PDB entry 9FGG | electron microscopy, 2.60 A resolution | chains A and G of the 6 polymer chains in the assembly

# Chain A
Name: Gamma-aminobutyric acid receptor subunit alpha-1
Organism: Homo sapiens
UniProt: P14867 (GBRA1_HUMAN); residues 1-429 here correspond to UniProt positions 28-456 (UniProt number = residue number + 27)
Sequence (464 residues; row label = number of the first residue in the row; numbers below 1 keep their minus sign (Met-34 is residue -34)):
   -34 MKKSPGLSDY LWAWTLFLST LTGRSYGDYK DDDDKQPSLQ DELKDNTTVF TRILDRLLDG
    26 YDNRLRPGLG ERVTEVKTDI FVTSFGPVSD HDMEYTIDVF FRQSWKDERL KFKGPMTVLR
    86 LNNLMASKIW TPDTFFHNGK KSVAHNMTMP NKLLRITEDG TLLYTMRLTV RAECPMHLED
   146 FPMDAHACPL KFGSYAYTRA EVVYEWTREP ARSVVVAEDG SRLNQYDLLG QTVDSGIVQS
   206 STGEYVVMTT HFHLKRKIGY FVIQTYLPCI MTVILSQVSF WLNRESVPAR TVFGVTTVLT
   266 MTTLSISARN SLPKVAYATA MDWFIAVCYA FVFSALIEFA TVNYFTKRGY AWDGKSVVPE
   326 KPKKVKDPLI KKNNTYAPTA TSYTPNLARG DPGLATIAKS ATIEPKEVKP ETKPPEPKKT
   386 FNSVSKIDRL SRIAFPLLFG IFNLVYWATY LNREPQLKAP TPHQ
Not modelled in the structure: -34 to 11, 319-383, 417-429
Construct notes: initiating methionine (-34); expression tag (-33 to 0)
Disulfides: Cys139-Cys153
Covalent attachments: glycan linked to Asn111
Small-molecule neighbours:
  - gamma-amino-butanoic acid (ABU): Phe65, Arg67, Leu118, Thr130
  - PIO ([(2R)-2-octanoyloxy-3-[oxidanyl-[(1R,2R,3S,4R,5R,6S)-2,3,6-tris(oxidanyl)-4,5-diphosphonooxy-cyclohexyl]oxy-phosphoryl]oxy-propyl] octanoate): Arg249, Ser299, Glu303, Thr306, Phe310, Lys312, Arg313, Phe386, Asn387, Ser388, Val389, Ser390, Lys391, Ile392, Leu395
  - Etomidate (V8D): Ile228, Gln229, Leu232, Pro233, Met236
Swiss-Prot annotation at these positions:
  - binding site (4-aminobutanoate): Arg67, Thr130
  - binding site (3alpha-hydroxy-5alpha-pregnan-11,20-dione): Trp246
  - glycosylation (N-linked (GlcNAc...) asparagine): Asn11, Asn111

# Chain G
Name: Megabody-38
Organism: Lama glama
Notes: antibody fragment or engineered binder
Sequence (133 residues; numbered 1 to 539; 406 numbers in that range are skipped by the numbering (no residue carries them; nothing is unmodelled there); the number before each row is that of its first residue):
     1 QVQLQESGGG LVQ
   420 KYGSLRVSCA ASGRTFTTYI MAWFRQAPGK EREFLAAMDQ GRIQYYGDSV RGRFTISRDY
   480 AKNSVDLQLD GLRPEDTAVY YCAAGAGFWG LRTASSYHYW GQGTQVTVSS HHHHHHEPEA
Not modelled in the structure: 530-539
Disulfides: Cys428-Cys501

# How chain A and chain G interact
Pairs across the interface (30):
  Pro140(A) - Gln459(G)
  His142(A) - Thr437(G)  hydrogen bond
  His142(A) - Tyr438(G)
  Glu144(A) - Arg433(G)  salt bridge
  Ala150(A) - Phe507(G)  hydrophobic
  His151(A) - Phe507(G)
  Ala152(A) - Gly506(G)
  Lys156(A) - Asp458(G)  salt bridge
  Lys156(A) - Ile462(G)
  Leu194(A) - Phe507(G)  hydrophobic
  Leu194(A) - Trp508(G)
  Gly195(A) - Trp508(G)
  Asp199(A) - Tyr464(G)
  Asp199(A) - Arg511(G)  salt bridge
  Gly201(A) - Gln463(G)
  Ile202(A) - Arg461(G)
  Ile202(A) - Ile462(G)
  Ile202(A) - Gln463(G)  hydrogen bond (backbone-backbone)
  Val203(A) - Gly460(G)
  Val203(A) - Arg461(G)
  Gln204(A) - Gln463(G)
  Val212(A) - Ile462(G)  hydrophobic
  Thr214(A) - Tyr464(G)
  His216(A) - Tyr464(G)
  His216(A) - Leu510(G)
  His218(A) - Gly506(G)
  His218(A) - Phe507(G)
  His218(A) - Trp508(G)  hydrogen bond (side chain-backbone)
  His218(A) - Gly509(G)
  Leu219(A) - Phe507(G)
Also at the interface, not in a pair above, chain A (22 interface residues in all): Gln196, Thr197, Ser200
Also at the interface, not in a pair above, chain G (17 interface residues in all): Ala505

# Summary
Chain A and chain G form an interface of 22 and 17 residues respectively, with 3 hydrogen bonds and 3 salt
bridges. Polar contacts include Glu144(A)-Arg433(G), Lys156(A)-Asp458(G) and Asp199(A)-Arg511(G). Bound to
chain A: compound PIO, gamma-amino-butanoic acid and Etomidate. Covalently linked N-acetylglucosamine: at
Asn111(A).
Chain A is Gamma-aminobutyric acid receptor subunit alpha-1 (Homo sapiens) and chain G is Megabody-38 (Lama
glama); the structure, Cryo-EM structure of the full-length alpha1beta3gamma2 GABA(A) receptor in Saposin A
nanodisc bound to GABA and ..., was determined by electron microscopy.
